PDB entry 7T55 | electron microscopy, 4.10 A resolution (low resolution: residue-level contacts below are approximate; hydrogen-bond / salt-bridge calls are withheld) | chains B and D of the 4 polymer chains in the assembly

[Chain B]
Name: ABC-type bacteriocin transporter
Organism: Acetivibrio thermocellus
UniProt: A3DCU1 (A3DCU1_ACET2); residues 1-727 here = UniProt positions 1-727
Chain sequence (730 residues; each row starts with the number of its first residue; numbers below 1 keep their minus sign (Ser-2 is residue -2)):
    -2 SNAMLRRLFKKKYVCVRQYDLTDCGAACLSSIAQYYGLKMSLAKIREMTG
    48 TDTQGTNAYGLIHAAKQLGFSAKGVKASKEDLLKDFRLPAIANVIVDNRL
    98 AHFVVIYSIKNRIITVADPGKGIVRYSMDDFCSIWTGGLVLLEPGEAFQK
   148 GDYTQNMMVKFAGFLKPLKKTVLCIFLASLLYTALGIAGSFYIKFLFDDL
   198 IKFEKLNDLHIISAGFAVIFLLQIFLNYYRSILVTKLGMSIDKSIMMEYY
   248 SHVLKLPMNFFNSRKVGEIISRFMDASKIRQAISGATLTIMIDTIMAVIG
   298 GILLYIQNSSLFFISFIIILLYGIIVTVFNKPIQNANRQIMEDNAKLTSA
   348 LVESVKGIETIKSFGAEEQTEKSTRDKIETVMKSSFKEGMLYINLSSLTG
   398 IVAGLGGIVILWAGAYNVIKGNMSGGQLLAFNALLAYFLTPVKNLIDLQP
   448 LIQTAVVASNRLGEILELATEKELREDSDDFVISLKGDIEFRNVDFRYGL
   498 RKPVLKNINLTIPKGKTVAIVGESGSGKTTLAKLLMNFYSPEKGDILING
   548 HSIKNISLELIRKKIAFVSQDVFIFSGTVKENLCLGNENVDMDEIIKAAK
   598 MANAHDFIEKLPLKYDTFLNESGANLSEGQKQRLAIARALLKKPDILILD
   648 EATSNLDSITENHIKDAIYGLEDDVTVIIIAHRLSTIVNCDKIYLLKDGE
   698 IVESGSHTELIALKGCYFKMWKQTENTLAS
Unresolved in the structure: -2 to 7, 723-727
Differences from the reference sequence: expression tag (-2 to 0)
Bound ions: Mg2+: Gln567 (together with ATP)
Ligand contacts: ATP: Asn259, Tyr495, Arg498, Val501, Gly522, Ser523, Gly524, Lys525, Thr526, Thr527, Lys530, Gln567
From the paper describing this entry:
  - catalytic residues: Cys21, His99, Asp115

[Chain D]
Name: PCAT1 peptide substrate
Organism: Acetivibrio thermocellus
UniProt: A3DCU2 (A3DCU2_ACET2); residues 1-90 here = UniProt positions 1-90
Chain sequence (93 residues; numbered -2 to 90; the number before each row is that of its first residue; numbers below 1 keep their minus sign (Ser-2 is residue -2)):
    -2 SNAMSEAKKLNIGRELTDEELMEMTGGSTFSIQCQKDYTYKPSLPVVKYG
    48 VVIDEPEVVIKYGVGPIVGIKYGVEPIGPIQPMYGIKPVETLK
Unresolved in the structure: -2 to 7, 25-90
Differences from the reference sequence: expression tag (-2 to 0)

[How chain B and chain D interact]
Pairs across the interface - 33 pairs, chain B then chain D:
  Gln51(B) - Gly24(D)
  Gly52(B) - Gly23(D)
  Gly52(B) - Gly24(D)
  Thr53(B) - Met21(D)
  Thr53(B) - Thr22(D)
  Thr53(B) - Gly23(D)
  Asn54(B) - Leu18(D)
  Asn54(B) - Met19(D)
  Asn54(B) - Met21(D)
  Asn54(B) - Thr22(D)
  Ala55(B) - Leu18(D)
  Ala55(B) - Met21(D)
  Tyr56(B) - Met19(D)
  Ile59(B) - Leu18(D)
  Lys70(B) - Glu12(D)
  Gly71(B) - Leu13(D)
  Val72(B) - Gly10(D)
  Val72(B) - Arg11(D)
  Val72(B) - Leu13(D)
  Lys73(B) - Arg11(D)
  Lys73(B) - Glu12(D)
  Lys73(B) - Leu13(D)
  Asp82(B) - Asn8(D)
  Asp82(B) - Ile9(D)
  Phe83(B) - Asn8(D)
  Asn90(B) - Met21(D)
  Ala98(B) - Thr22(D)
  Ala98(B) - Gly23(D)
  Ala98(B) - Gly24(D)
  Phe100(B) - Met21(D)
  Phe100(B) - Gly23(D)
  Leu138(B) - Asn8(D)
  Leu497(B) - Met19(D)
Interface residues without a listed pair, chain B (21 interface residues in all): Cys21, Leu97, His99

[In short]
Chain B and chain D form an interface of 21 and 12 residues respectively. Bound to chain B: ATP. From the
paper: catalytic residues Cys21(B), His99(B) and Asp115(B).
Chain B is ABC-type bacteriocin transporter and chain D is PCAT1 peptide substrate, both from Acetivibrio
thermocellus; the structure, Cryo-EM structure of PCAT1 in the inward-facing wide conformation under ATP
turnover condition, was determined by electron microscopy together with 7T56, 7T54 and 7T57 from the same
study.
